Entry 1FFP (X-ray diffraction, 2.60 A resolution); this record covers chains A and B of the 3 polymer chains in the assembly.

[Chain A]
Molecule: H-2 class I histocompatibility antigen, D-B, alpha chain
Organism: Mus musculus
Notes: fragment: extracellular portion
UniProtKB: P01899 (HA11_MOUSE); residues 2-274 here correspond to UniProt positions 26-298 (UniProt number = residue number + 24)
Chain sequence (273 residues; each row starts with the number of its first residue):
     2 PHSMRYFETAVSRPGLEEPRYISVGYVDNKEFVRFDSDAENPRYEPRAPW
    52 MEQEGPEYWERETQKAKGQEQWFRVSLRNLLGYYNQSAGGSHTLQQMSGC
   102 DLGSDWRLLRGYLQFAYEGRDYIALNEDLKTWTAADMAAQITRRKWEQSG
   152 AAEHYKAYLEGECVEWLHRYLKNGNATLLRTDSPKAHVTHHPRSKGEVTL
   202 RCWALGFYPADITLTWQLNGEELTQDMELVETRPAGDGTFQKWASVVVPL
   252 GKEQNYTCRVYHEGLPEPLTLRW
Disulfide bonds: Cys101-Cys164, Cys203-Cys259

[Chain B]
Molecule: Beta-2 microglobulin beta chain
Organism: Mus musculus
Notes: fragment: beta-2 microglobulin
UniProtKB: P01887 (B2MG_MOUSE); residues 1-99 here correspond to UniProt positions 21-119 (UniProt number = residue number + 20)
Chain sequence (100 residues; row label = number of the first residue in the row; numbering starts at 0):
     0 MIQKTPQIQVYSRHPPENGKPNILNCYVTQFHPPHIEIQMLKNGKKIPKV
    50 EMSDMSFSKDWSFYILAHTEFTPTETDTYACRVKHDSMAEPKTVYWDRDM
Disulfide bonds: Cys25-Cys80

[Interface between chain A and chain B]
Pairs across the interface (63):
  Phe8(A) - Phe56(B)
  Glu9(A) - Phe56(B)
  Thr10(A) - Phe56(B)
  Thr10(A) - Phe62(B)
  Val12(A) - Pro33(B)  hydrophobic
  Arg14(A) - His34(B)
  Arg21(A) - Met54(B)
  Ile23(A) - Met54(B)  hydrophobic
  Tyr27(A) - Ser55(B)
  Tyr27(A) - Tyr63(B)
  Arg35(A) - Asp53(B)
  Arg35(A) - Met54(B)  hydrogen bond (side chain-backbone)
  Arg35(A) - Ser55(B)
  Arg48(A) - Asp53(B)  salt bridge
  Ser92(A) - Ile1(B)
  Ser92(A) - His34(B)  hydrogen bond
  Thr94(A) - His31(B)
  Thr94(A) - Pro33(B)
  Gln96(A) - His31(B)  hydrogen bond
  Gln96(A) - Phe56(B)
  Gln96(A) - Trp60(B)  hydrogen bond (side chain-backbone)
  Gln96(A) - Phe62(B)
  Gln97(A) - Phe56(B)
  Met98(A) - Phe56(B)  hydrophobic
  Met98(A) - Lys58(B)
  Met98(A) - Trp60(B)  hydrophobic
  Gln115(A) - Trp60(B)
  Phe116(A) - Trp60(B)
  Ala117(A) - Trp60(B)
  Glu119(A) - Met0(B)
  Glu119(A) - Ile1(B)
  Glu119(A) - His31(B)
  Gly120(A) - His31(B)  hydrogen bond (backbone-side chain)
  Gly120(A) - Trp60(B)
  Arg121(A) - Met0(B)  hydrogen bond (side chain-backbone)
  Arg121(A) - Ile1(B)
  Asp122(A) - Trp60(B)  hydrogen bond
  His192(A) - Asp98(B)  salt bridge
  Arg194(A) - Asp98(B)  salt bridge
  Arg202(A) - Asp98(B)  hydrogen bond (side chain-backbone)
  Arg202(A) - Met99(B)
  Trp204(A) - Asp98(B)
  Trp204(A) - Met99(B)
  Glu229(A) - Met99(B)
  Val231(A) - Gln8(B)
  Glu232(A) - Gln8(B)
  Glu232(A) - Tyr26(B)
  Glu232(A) - Thr28(B)
  Arg234(A) - Gln8(B)
  Arg234(A) - Tyr10(B)
  Arg234(A) - Tyr26(B)
  Arg234(A) - Met99(B)  hydrogen bond (side chain-backbone)
  Pro235(A) - Tyr10(B)  hydrogen bond (backbone-side chain)
  Pro235(A) - Tyr26(B)
  Ala236(A) - Arg12(B)  hydrogen bond (backbone-side chain)
  Ala236(A) - Asn24(B)  hydrogen bond (backbone-side chain)
  Gly237(A) - Arg12(B)
  Gly237(A) - Leu65(B)
  Asp238(A) - Arg12(B)  salt bridge
  Gln242(A) - Tyr10(B)
  Gln242(A) - Ser11(B)
  Gln242(A) - Arg12(B)  hydrogen bond (side chain-backbone)
  Trp244(A) - Met99(B)  hydrogen bond (side chain-backbone)
Other interface residues (no listed pair), chain A (42 interface residues in all): Ser13, Val25, Asp37, His93, Leu206, Thr233
Other interface residues (no listed pair), chain B (26 interface residues in all): Pro14, Pro32, Asp96

[In short]
42 residues of chain A and 26 residues of chain B are in contact; the contacts include 14 hydrogen bonds and 4
salt bridges. Polar pairs include Arg48(A)-Asp53(B), His192(A)-Asp98(B) and Arg194(A)-Asp98(B).
Chain A is H-2 class I histocompatibility antigen, D-B, alpha chain and chain B is Beta-2 microglobulin beta
chain, both from Mus musculus; the structure, Crystal structure of murine class I H-2DB complexed with peptide
GP33 (C9M/K1S), was determined by X-ray diffraction, deposited together with 1FFN and 1FFO.
